8PAY - chains A and H; structure by X-ray diffraction, 1.21 A resolution.

== Chain A ==
Protein: Beta sliding clamp
Source organism: Escherichia coli
UniProtKB: C3SLM2 (C3SLM2_ECOLX); numbering as in UniProt (aligned over 1-366)
Amino-acid sequence (370 residues; numbered -3 to 366; the number before each row is that of its first residue; numbers below 1 keep their minus sign (Pro-3 is residue -3)):
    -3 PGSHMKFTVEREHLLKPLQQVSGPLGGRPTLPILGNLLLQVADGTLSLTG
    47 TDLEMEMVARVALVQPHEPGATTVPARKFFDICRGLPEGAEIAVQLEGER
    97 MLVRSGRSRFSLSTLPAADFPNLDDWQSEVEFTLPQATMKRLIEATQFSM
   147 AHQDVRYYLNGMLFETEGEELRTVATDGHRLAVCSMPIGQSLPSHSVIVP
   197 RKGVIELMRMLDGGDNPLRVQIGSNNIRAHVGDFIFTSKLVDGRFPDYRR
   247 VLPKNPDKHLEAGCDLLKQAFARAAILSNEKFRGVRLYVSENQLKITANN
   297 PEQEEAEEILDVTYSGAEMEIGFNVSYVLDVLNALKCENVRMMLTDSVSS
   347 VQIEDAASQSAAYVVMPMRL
Construct notes: expression tag (-3 to 0)
Reported in the primary citation:
  - mutagenesis - H175G: abolished binding to 6
  - conformationally variable residues (side-chain flip): His175

== Chain H ==
Protein: Ace-gln-alc-glc-leu-phe
Amino-acid sequence (6 residues; row label = number of the first residue in the row):
     1 XQAXLF
Modified residues: ACE (acetyl group) at position 1; Ala3 (2-amino-3-cyclohexyl-propionic acid; ALC); LV8 ((2S)-3-acetamido-2-azanyl-propanoic acid) at position 4

== Chain A / chain H interface ==
Contacting residue pairs (28):
  Arg152(A) with LV8_4(H); Phe6(H), hydrogen bond (side chain-backbone)
  Thr172(A) with Leu5(H); Phe6(H)
  Gly174(A) with LV8_4(H); Leu5(H), hydrogen bond (backbone-backbone); Phe6(H)
  His175(A) with Gln2(H); Ala3(H); LV8_4(H), covalent bond; Leu5(H)
  Arg176(A) with Leu5(H)
  Pro242(A) with Phe6(H), hydrophobic
  Asn320(A) with Gln2(H)
  Tyr323(A) with Gln2(H)
  Val344(A) with Ala3(H)
  Ser346(A) with Leu5(H)
  Val360(A) with Leu5(H), hydrophobic
  Met362(A) with Gln2(H), hydrogen bond (backbone-side chain); Ala3(H); LV8_4(H); Leu5(H), hydrophobic
  Pro363(A) with Gln2(H), hydrogen bond (backbone-side chain); Ala3(H), hydrogen bond (backbone-backbone)
  Met364(A) with ACE_1(H); Gln2(H)
  Arg365(A) with ACE_1(H), hydrogen bond (backbone-backbone); Ala3(H)
Other interface residues (no listed pair), chain A (19 interface residues in all): Leu155, Asp173, Leu177, Val247
Interface features reported in the paper:
  - interface residues, chain A: Arg152(A), His175(A)

== Summary ==
Chain A and chain H form an interface of 19 and 6 residues respectively, with 1 covalent bond and 6 hydrogen
bonds. Among the polar pairs are Arg152(A)-Phe6(H), Met362(A)-Gln2(H) and Pro363(A)-Gln2(H). The paper reports
that H175G of chain A abolishes binding to 6; interface residues Arg152(A) and His175(A).
Here chain A is Beta sliding clamp (Escherichia coli) and chain H is Ace-gln-alc-glc-leu-phe. Entry 8PAY
(Structure of the E.coli DNA polymerase sliding clamp with a covalently bound peptide 2) was determined by
X-ray diffraction, deposited together with 8PAT.
